Entry 8TRU (X-ray diffraction, 1.90 A resolution); this record covers chain A.

[Chain A]
Molecule: Glucuronyl esterase
Organism: Fibrobacter succinogenes subsp. succinogenes
UniProtKB: C9RKY6 (C9RKY6_FIBSS); residue numbers follow UniProt; this construct covers 153-536
Chain sequence (408 residues; numbered 152 to 559; the number before each row is that of its first residue):
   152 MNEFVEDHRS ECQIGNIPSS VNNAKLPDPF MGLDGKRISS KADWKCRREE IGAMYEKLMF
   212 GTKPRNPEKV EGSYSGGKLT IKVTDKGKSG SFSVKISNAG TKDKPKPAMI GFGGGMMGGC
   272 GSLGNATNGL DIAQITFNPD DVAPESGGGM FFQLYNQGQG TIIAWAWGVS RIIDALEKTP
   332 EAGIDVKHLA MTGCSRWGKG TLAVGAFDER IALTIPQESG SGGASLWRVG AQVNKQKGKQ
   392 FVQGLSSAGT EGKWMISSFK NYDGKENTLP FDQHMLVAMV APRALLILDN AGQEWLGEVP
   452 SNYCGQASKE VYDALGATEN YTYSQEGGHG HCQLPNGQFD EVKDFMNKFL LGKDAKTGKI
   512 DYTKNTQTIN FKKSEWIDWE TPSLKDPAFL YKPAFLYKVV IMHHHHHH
Disordered / not traced: 152-154, 252-253, 266-269, 539-559
Differences from the reference sequence: initiating methionine (152); expression tag (537-559)
Disulfides: C163-C197, C345-C483
Ion coordination: Zn2+ site 1: H159, E360; Zn2+ site 2: G488, D491, E492
Reported in the primary citation:
  - catalytic residues: S346, E369, H482

[Overview]
H159 and E360 coordinate Zn2+ site 1. G488, D491 and E492 coordinate Zn2+ site 2. The paper reports catalytic
residues S346, E369 and H482.
Chain A is Glucuronyl esterase (Fibrobacter succinogenes subsp. succinogenes); the structure, Crystal
structure of a CE15 from Fibrobacter succinogenes subsp. succinogenes S85, was determined by X-ray diffraction
together with 8TRX and 8TSE from the same study.
